Entry 8HI7 (X-ray diffraction, 3.25 A resolution); this record covers chains A and B.

# Chain A
Protein: RiPP Recognition protein
Source organism: Pseudomonas syringae pv. maculicola str. ES4326
UniProtKB: A0A8T8BZN3 (A0A8T8BZN3_PSEYM); residue numbers follow UniProt; this construct covers 1-269
Amino-acid sequence (269 residues; row label = number of the first residue in the row):
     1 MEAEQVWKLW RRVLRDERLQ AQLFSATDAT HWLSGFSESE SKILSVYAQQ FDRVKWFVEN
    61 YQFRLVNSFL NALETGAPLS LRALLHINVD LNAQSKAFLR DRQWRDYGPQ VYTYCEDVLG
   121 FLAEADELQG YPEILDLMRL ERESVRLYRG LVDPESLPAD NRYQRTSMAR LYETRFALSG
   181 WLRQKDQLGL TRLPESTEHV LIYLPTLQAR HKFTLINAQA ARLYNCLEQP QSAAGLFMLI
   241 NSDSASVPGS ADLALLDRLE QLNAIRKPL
What the authors report for this chain:
  - mutagenesis - R183A, K185A, Y203A, K212A: decreased catalytic activity

# Chain B
Protein: DUF692 family protein
Source organism: Pseudomonas syringae pv. maculicola str. ES4326
UniProtKB: A0A8T8BZJ9 (A0A8T8BZJ9_PSEYM); numbering as in UniProt (aligned over 1-304)
Amino-acid sequence (304 residues; each row starts with the number of its first residue):
     1 MPDFVKPAPI GVGIQYNPEI LDWFPFEDIQ VDILEILLDN IMAPMDGPQI IKPSAQAMIE
    61 RLGQKFTLLA HSNYGCDFGF SALEETAAVQ RHVPLAKMLN SPWVANHCFY GDQSWLDIWS
   121 SPIQFSAAEV ARCADRAQSL QTLYGMPLAH ENAAYYLECP GAEMREAEFL ARLVQRSGTF
   181 LHLDLHNIYT NHLNLKGFDL KDYMDTLPLD KVISVHLAGG SWHGGLYHDW HDACVPEPVW
   241 DLYEDLLSRA QPSAVILEYQ GQAHHAQTRI MDASDESMIV RDVQRAQAIW SRYNRHPQER
   301 QYGS
Not modelled in the structure: 296-304
Bound ions: Fe ion site 1: His71, His107, Glu151; Fe ion site 2: Glu151, His216, Glu258
What the authors report for this chain:
  - conformationally variable residues (loop rearrangement): His107 to Ser126, Glu258 to Asp275
  - Fe ion coordination: His71, His107, Glu151, Asp184, His216, Glu258
  - mutagenesis - D184A: decreased stability
  - mutagenesis - N73A, N73D, N73L, H107A, E151A, E258A: abolished catalytic activity
  - mutagenesis - H71A, D229A, H231A: decreased catalytic activity
  - catalytic residues: Asn73 (proposed by the authors, not directly observed)
  - mutagenesis - D229A, H231A: decreased binding to Fe ion

# Chain A / chain B interface
Contacting residue pairs (62):
  Met1(A) - Gln124(B)  hydrogen bond (backbone-side chain)
  Ala3(A) - Phe80(B)
  Ala3(A) - Tyr110(B)
  Ala3(A) - Gln124(B)
  Ala3(A) - Glu129(B)
  Glu4(A) - Phe80(B)
  Trp7(A) - Phe80(B)  hydrophobic
  Trp7(A) - Asp112(B)
  Trp7(A) - Asp117(B)  hydrogen bond
  Tyr47(A) - Leu157(B)  hydrophobic
  Tyr47(A) - Pro160(B)
  Gln50(A) - Leu157(B)
  Asp52(A) - Tyr227(B)  hydrogen bond
  Arg53(A) - Tyr156(B)  hydrogen bond (side chain-backbone)
  Arg53(A) - Leu157(B)
  Arg53(A) - Tyr227(B)  hydrogen bond
  Trp56(A) - Tyr227(B)
  Trp56(A) - Gln267(B)
  Phe57(A) - Ser120(B)
  Phe57(A) - Tyr156(B)  hydrophobic
  Phe57(A) - Leu157(B)  hydrophobic
  Glu59(A) - Gln267(B)
  Asn60(A) - Trp119(B)
  Asn60(A) - Gln267(B)
  Tyr61(A) - Leu116(B)
  Phe63(A) - His264(B)
  Phe63(A) - Ala266(B)
  Arg64(A) - Leu116(B)
  Arg64(A) - Trp119(B)
  Leu65(A) - Leu116(B)  hydrophobic
  Thr75(A) - Pro44(B)
  Asp106(A) - Gln113(B)
  Asp106(A) - Ser114(B)
  Asp106(A) - Trp115(B)  hydrogen bond (side chain-backbone)
  Asp106(A) - Leu116(B)  hydrogen bond (side chain-backbone)
  Asp106(A) - Asp117(B)
  Gly108(A) - Trp115(B)
  Pro109(A) - Met42(B)  hydrophobic
  Pro109(A) - Pro44(B)
  Pro109(A) - Met45(B)  hydrogen bond (backbone-backbone)
  Pro109(A) - Asp46(B)
  Pro109(A) - Trp115(B)
  Gln110(A) - Asp46(B)
  Val111(A) - Pro44(B)  hydrophobic
  Val111(A) - Asp46(B)  hydrogen bond (backbone-side chain)
  Tyr112(A) - Pro44(B)  hydrophobic
  Tyr112(A) - Asp46(B)  hydrogen bond (backbone-side chain)
  Tyr112(A) - Gly47(B)
  Thr113(A) - Asp46(B)  hydrogen bond (backbone-side chain)
  Tyr148(A) - Pro48(B)
  Tyr148(A) - Gln49(B)
  Arg149(A) - Asp46(B)
  Leu151(A) - Pro48(B)
  Val152(A) - Asp46(B)
  Val152(A) - Gly47(B)
  Leu207(A) - Gln49(B)  hydrogen bond (backbone-side chain)
  Gln208(A) - Pro48(B)
  Gln208(A) - Gln49(B)
  Gln208(A) - Ile50(B)
  Gln208(A) - Pro53(B)
  Ala209(A) - Gln49(B)  hydrogen bond (backbone-side chain)
  Arg210(A) - Pro53(B)
Interface residues without a listed pair, chain A (40 interface residues in all): Glu2, Val6, Ile43, Val46, Ser68, Tyr107, Tyr114, Leu204
Interface residues without a listed pair, chain B (34 interface residues in all): Tyr74, Ala87, Cys159, Gly161, Leu226, His265

# Overview
40 residues of chain A face 34 of chain B across their interface; the contacts include 13 hydrogen bonds.
Polar contacts include Met1(A)-Gln124(B), Trp7(A)-Asp117(B) and Asp52(A)-Tyr227(B). The paper reports the
catalytic residue Asn73(B); N73A, N73D and N73L of chain B, among others, abolish catalytic activity; 14
substitutions were tested in all.
Chain A is RiPP Recognition protein and chain B is DUF692 family protein, both from Pseudomonas syringae pv.
maculicola str. ES4326; the structure, Crystal structure of a holoenzyme TglHI with two Fe irons for
Pseudomonas syringae Peptidyl (S) 2-mercaptoglycine ..., was determined by X-ray diffraction, deposited
together with 8HI8.
